5W51 - chains B and J of the 13 polymer chains in the assembly; structure by X-ray diffraction, 3.40 A resolution.

Chain B:
Molecule: DNA-directed RNA polymerase II subunit RPB2
Organism: Saccharomyces cerevisiae (strain ATCC 204508 / S288c)
Notes: EC 2.7.7.6
Reference sequence: P08518 (RPB2_YEAST); residues 1-1224 here = UniProt positions 1-1224
Amino-acid sequence (1224 residues; row label = number of the first residue in the row):
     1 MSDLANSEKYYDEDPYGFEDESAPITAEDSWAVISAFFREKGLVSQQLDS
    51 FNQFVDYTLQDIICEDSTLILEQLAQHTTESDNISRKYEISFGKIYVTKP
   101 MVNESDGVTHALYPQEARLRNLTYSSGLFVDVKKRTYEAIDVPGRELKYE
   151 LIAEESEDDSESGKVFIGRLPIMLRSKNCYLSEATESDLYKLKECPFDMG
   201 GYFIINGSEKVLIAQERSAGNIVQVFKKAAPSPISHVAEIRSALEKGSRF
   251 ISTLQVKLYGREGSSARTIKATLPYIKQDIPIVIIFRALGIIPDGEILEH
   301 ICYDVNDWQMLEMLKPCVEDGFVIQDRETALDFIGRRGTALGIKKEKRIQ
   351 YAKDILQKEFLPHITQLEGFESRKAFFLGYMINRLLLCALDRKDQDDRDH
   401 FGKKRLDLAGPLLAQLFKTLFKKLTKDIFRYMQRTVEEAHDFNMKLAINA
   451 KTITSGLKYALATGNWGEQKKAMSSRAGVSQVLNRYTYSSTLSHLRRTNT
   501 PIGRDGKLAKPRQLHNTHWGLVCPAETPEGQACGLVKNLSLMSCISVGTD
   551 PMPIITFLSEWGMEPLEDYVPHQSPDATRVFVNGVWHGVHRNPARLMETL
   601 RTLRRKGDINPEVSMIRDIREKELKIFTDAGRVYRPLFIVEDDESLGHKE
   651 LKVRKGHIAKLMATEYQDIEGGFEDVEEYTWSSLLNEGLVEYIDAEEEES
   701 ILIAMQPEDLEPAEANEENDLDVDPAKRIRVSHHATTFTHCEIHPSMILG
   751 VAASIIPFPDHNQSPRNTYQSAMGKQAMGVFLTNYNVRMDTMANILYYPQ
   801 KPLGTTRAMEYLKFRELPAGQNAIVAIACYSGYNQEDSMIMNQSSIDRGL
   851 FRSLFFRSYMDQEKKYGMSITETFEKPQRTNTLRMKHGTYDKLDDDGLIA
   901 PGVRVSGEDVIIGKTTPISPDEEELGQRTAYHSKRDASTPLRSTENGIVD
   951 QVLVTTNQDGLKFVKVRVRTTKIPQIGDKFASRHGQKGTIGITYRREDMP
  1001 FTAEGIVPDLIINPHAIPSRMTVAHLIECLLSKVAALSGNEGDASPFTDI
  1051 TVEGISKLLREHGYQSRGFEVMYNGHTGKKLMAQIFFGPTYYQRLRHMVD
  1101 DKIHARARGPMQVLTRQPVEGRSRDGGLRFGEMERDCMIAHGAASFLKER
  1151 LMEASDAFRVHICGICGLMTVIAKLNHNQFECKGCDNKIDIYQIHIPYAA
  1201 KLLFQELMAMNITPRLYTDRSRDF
Disordered / not traced: 1-19, 71-89, 135-163, 244-250, 339-344, 436-445, 473-475, 503-508, 669-677, 713-721, 919-932, 1221-1224
Metal / ion sites: Zn2+: Cys-1163, Cys-1166, Cys-1182, Cys-1185
Residues lining bound ligands: 2KH (5'-O-[(S)-hydroxy{[(S)-hydroxy(phosphonooxy)phosphoryl]amino}phosphoryl]uridine): Arg-766, Tyr-769, Asp-837, Gly-985, Lys-987, Ser-1019, Arg-1020

Chain J:
Molecule: DNA-directed RNA polymerases I, II, and III subunit RPABC5
Organism: Saccharomyces cerevisiae (strain ATCC 204508 / S288c)
Reference sequence: P22139 (RPAB5_YEAST); numbering as in UniProt (aligned over 1-70)
Amino-acid sequence (70 residues; numbered 1 to 70; the number before each row is that of its first residue):
     1 MIVPVRCFSCGKVVGDKWESYLNLLQEDELDEGTALSRLGLKRYCCRRMI
    51 LTHVDLIEKFLRYNPLEKRD
Disordered / not traced: 66-70
Curated features (UniProtKB/Swiss-Prot):
  - binding site (Zn(2+)): Cys-7, Cys-10, Cys-45, Cys-46
  - cross-link: Lys-59 (Glycyl lysine isopeptide (Lys-Gly) (interchain with G-Cter in ubiquitin))
Metal / ion sites: Zn2+: Cys-7, Cys-10, Cys-45, Cys-46

Chain B / chain J interface:
Residue-residue contacts (58):
  Glu-186(B) with Arg-62(J), salt bridge
  Tyr-190(B) with Lys-59(J); Arg-62(J); Tyr-63(J)
  Lys-191(B) with Asn-64(J)
  Lys-193(B) with Pro-65(J)
  Cys-195(B) with Tyr-63(J)
  Phe-197(B) with Lys-59(J)
  Val-780(B) with Leu-56(J), hydrophobic
  Thr-783(B) with Lys-59(J); Phe-60(J); Tyr-63(J)
  Asn-784(B) with Tyr-63(J), hydrogen bond (backbone-side chain)
  Tyr-785(B) with Met-1(J), hydrogen bond; Phe-60(J), hydrophobic
  Tyr-797(B) with Met-1(J)
  Tyr-798(B) with Ile-2(J); Pro-4(J), hydrophobic
  Gln-800(B) with Met-49(J); Thr-52(J)
  Lys-801(B) with Leu-51(J); Thr-52(J), hydrogen bond (backbone-backbone); Val-54(J)
  Arg-815(B) with Val-54(J)
  Glu-816(B) with Leu-56(J)
  Asn-822(B) with Arg-48(J), hydrogen bond (backbone-side chain); Thr-52(J)
  Ile-824(B) with Ser-9(J); Cys-45(J), hydrophobic; Arg-48(J)
  Asn-842(B) with Ser-9(J)
  Ser-845(B) with Phe-8(J)
  Arg-848(B) with Cys-7(J); Phe-8(J), hydrogen bond (side chain-backbone); Ser-9(J); Cys-10(J), hydrogen bond (side chain-backbone); Gly-11(J)
  Gly-849(B) with Phe-8(J)
  Leu-850(B) with Phe-8(J), hydrophobic
  Arg-996(B) with Ser-9(J); Cys-10(J)
  Glu-1004(B) with Tyr-44(J)
  Ile-1006(B) with Arg-43(J); Tyr-44(J), hydrophobic
  Asp-1009(B) with Ser-9(J), hydrogen bond; Arg-48(J), salt bridge
  Ala-1035(B) with Leu-51(J)
  Ala-1036(B) with Arg-47(J)
  Leu-1037(B) with Tyr-44(J), hydrophobic; Arg-47(J), hydrogen bond (backbone-side chain)
  Ser-1038(B) with Gly-33(J)
  Gly-1039(B) with Glu-32(J); Gly-33(J); Leu-51(J)
  Asn-1040(B) with Leu-51(J)
  Tyr-1064(B) with Tyr-44(J)
  Glu-1070(B) with Tyr-44(J), hydrogen bond
  Phe-1087(B) with Tyr-44(J)
Interface residues without a listed pair, chain B (44 interface residues in all): Pro-196, Leu-796, Pro-799, Leu-803, Gln-821, Val-1007, Lys-1033, Pro-1089
Interface residues without a listed pair, chain J (27 interface residues in all): His-53

Summary:
44 residues of chain B and 27 residues of chain J are in contact; the contacts include 9 hydrogen bonds and 2
salt bridges. Polar contacts include Glu-186(B)/Arg-62(J), Asp-1009(B)/Arg-48(J) and Asn-784(B)/Tyr-63(J).
Ligands of chain B: compound 2KH.
Chain B is DNA-directed RNA polymerase II subunit RPB2 and chain J is DNA-directed RNA polymerases I, II, and
III subunit RPABC5, both from Saccharomyces cerevisiae (strain ATCC 204508 / S288c); the structure, Pol II
elongation complex with an N6-methyladenine-containing template and a matched UMPNPP, was determined by X-ray
diffraction (same publication as 5W4U).
